4MXV - chains B and E of the 9 polymer chains in the assembly; structure by X-ray diffraction, 3.20 A resolution.

[Chain B]
Name: Lymphotoxin-alpha
Organism: Homo sapiens
UniProtKB: P01374 (TNFB_HUMAN); residues 28-171 here correspond to UniProt positions 62-205 (UniProt number = residue number + 34)
Amino-acid sequence (157 residues; row label = number of the first residue in the row):
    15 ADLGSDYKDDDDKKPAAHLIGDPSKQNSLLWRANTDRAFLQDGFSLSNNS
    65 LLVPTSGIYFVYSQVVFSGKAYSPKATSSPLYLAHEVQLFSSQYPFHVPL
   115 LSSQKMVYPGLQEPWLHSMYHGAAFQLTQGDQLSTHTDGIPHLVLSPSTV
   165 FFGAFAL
Disordered / not traced: 15-27, 85-91
Differences from the reference sequence: expression tag (15-27)
Swiss-Prot annotation at these positions:
  - glycosylation: Asn-62 (N-linked (GlcNAc...) asparagine)

[Chain E]
Name: anti-Lymphotoxin alpha antibody light chain
Organism: Homo sapiens
Notes: fragment: Fab; antibody fragment or engineered binder
Amino-acid sequence (211 residues; row label = number of the first residue in the row):
     1 DIQMTQSPSSLSASVGDRVTITCRASQAVSSAVAWYQQKPGKAPKLLIYS
    51 ASHRYTGVPSRFSGSGSGTDFTLTISSLQPEDFATYYCQESYSTPWTFGQ
   101 GTKVEIKRTVAAPSVFIFPPSDEQLKSGTASVVCLLNNFYPREAKVQWKV
   151 DNALQSGNSQESVTEQDSKDSTYSLSSTLTLSKADYEKHKVYACEVTHQG
   201 LSSPVTKSFNR
Disulfide bonds: Cys-23/Cys-88, Cys-134/Cys-194

[Chain B / chain E interface]
Residue-residue contacts (16; chain B residue first):
  Arg-46(B) with Tyr-92(E)
  Ala-47(B) with Tyr-92(E), hydrogen bond (backbone-side chain)
  Asn-48(B) with Gln-27(E); Ala-28(E), hydrogen bond (side chain-backbone); Val-29(E); Tyr-92(E), hydrogen bond
  Leu-54(B) with Ser-30(E); Tyr-92(E), hydrophobic
  Ser-59(B) with Ser-91(E); Tyr-92(E); Trp-96(E)
  Leu-60(B) with Tyr-92(E), hydrogen bond (backbone-backbone); Ser-93(E); Thr-94(E), hydrogen bond (backbone-backbone)
  Ser-61(B) with Thr-94(E), hydrogen bond
  Asn-62(B) with Thr-94(E)
Also at the interface, not in a pair above, chain B (10 interface residues in all): Phe-58, Leu-66

[Summary]
Chain B and chain E form an interface of 10 and 9 residues respectively, with 6 hydrogen bonds. Among the
polar pairs are Ala-47(B)/Tyr-92(E), Asn-48(B)/Ala-28(E) and Asn-48(B)/Tyr-92(E).
Chain B is Lymphotoxin-alpha and chain E is anti-Lymphotoxin alpha antibody light chain, both from Homo
sapiens; the structure, Structure of Lymphotoxin alpha bound to anti-LTa Fab, was determined by X-ray
diffraction, deposited together with 4MXW.
